Entry 5Y06 (X-ray diffraction, 2.61 A resolution); this record covers chain A.

[Chain A]
Protein: msmeg_4306
Organism: Mycobacterium smegmatis (strain ATCC 700084 / mc(2)155)
UniProt: A0R095 (A0R095_MYCS2); residue numbers follow UniProt; this construct covers 1-242
Chain sequence (262 residues; each row starts with the number of its first residue; numbers below 1 keep their minus sign (Met-19 is residue -19)):
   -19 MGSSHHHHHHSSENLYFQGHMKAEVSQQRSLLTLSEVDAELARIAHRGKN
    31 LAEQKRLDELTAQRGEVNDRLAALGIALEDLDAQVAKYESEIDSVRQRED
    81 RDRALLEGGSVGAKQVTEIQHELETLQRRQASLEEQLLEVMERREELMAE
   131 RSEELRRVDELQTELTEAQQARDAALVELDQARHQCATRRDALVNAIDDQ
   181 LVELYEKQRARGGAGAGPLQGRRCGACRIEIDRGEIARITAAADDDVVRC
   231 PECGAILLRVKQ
Disordered / not traced: -19 to 0, 86-90, 241-242
Differences from the reference sequence: expression tag (-19 to 0)
Metal / ion sites: Zn2+: Cys204, Cys207, Cys230, Cys233

[In short]
Cys204, Cys207, Cys230 and Cys233 coordinate Zn2+.
Chain A is msmeg_4306 (Mycobacterium smegmatis (strain ATCC 700084 / mc(2)155)); the structure, Structural
characterization of msmeg_4306 from Mycobacterium smegmatis, was determined by X-ray diffraction together with
5Y05 from the same study.
